PDB entry 6UTV | X-ray diffraction, 3.45 A resolution | chains DDD and 222 of the 9 polymer chains in the assembly

# Chain DDD
Molecule: DNA-directed RNA polymerase subunit beta'
From: Escherichia coli K-12
Notes: EC 2.7.7.6
UniProtKB: P0A8T7 (RPOC_ECOLI); residue numbers follow UniProt; this construct covers 1-1407
Amino-acid sequence (1407 residues; each row starts with the number of its first residue):
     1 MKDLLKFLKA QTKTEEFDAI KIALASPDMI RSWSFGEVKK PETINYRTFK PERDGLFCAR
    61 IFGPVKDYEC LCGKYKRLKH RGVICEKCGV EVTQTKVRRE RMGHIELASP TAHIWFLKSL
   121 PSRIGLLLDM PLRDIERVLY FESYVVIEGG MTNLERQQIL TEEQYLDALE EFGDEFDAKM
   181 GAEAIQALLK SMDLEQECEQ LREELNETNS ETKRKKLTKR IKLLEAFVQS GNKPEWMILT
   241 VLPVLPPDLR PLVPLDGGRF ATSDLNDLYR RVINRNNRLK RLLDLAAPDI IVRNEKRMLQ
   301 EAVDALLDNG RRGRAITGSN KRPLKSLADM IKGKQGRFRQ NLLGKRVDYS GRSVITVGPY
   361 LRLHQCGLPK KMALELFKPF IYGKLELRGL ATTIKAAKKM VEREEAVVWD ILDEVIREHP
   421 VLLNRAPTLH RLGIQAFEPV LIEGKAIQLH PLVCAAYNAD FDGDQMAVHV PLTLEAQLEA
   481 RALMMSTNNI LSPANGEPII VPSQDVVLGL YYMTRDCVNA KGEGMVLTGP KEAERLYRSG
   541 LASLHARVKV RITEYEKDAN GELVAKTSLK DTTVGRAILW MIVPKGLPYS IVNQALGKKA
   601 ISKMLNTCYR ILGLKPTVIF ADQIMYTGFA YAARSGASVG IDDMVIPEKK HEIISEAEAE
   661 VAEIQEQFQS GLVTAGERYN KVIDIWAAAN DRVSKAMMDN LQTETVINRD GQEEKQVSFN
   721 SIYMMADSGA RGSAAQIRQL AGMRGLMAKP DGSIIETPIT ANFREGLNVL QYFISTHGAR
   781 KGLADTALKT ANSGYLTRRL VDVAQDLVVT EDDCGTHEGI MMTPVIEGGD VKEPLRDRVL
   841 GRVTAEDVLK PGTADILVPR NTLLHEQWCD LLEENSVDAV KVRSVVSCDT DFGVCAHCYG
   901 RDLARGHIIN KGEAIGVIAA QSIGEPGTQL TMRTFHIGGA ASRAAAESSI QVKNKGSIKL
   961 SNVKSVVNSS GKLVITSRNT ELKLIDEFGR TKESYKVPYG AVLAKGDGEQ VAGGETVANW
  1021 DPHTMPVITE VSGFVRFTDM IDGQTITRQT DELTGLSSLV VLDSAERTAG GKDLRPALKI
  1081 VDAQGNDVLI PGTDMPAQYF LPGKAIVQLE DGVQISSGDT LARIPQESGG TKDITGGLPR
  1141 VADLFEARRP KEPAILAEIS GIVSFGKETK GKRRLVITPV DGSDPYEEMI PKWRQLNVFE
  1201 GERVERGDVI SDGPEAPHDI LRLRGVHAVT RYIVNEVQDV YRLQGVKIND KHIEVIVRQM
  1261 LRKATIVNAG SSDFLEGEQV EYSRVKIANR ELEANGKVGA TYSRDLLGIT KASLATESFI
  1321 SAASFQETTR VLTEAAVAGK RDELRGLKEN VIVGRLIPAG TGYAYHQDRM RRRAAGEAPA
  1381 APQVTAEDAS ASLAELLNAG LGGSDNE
Unresolved in the structure: 1-14, 1377-1407
Metal / ion sites: Zn2+ site 1: Cys70, Cys72, Cys85, Cys88; Mg2+ site 1 near Asp460 (its only coordinating residue here); Mg2+ site 2: Asp460, Asp462, Asp464 (shared with 2 residues of chain 333); Zn2+ site 2: Cys814, Cys888, Cys895, Cys898
Residues lining bound ligands: diphosphate (DPO): Asn458, Asp460, Arg731, Arg933, Ile937
Swiss-Prot annotation at these positions:
  - binding site (Zn(2+)): Cys70, Cys72, Cys85, Cys88, Cys814, Cys888, Cys895, Cys898
  - binding site (Mg(2+)): Asp460, Asp462, Asp464
  - modified residue: Lys983 (N6-acetyllysine)
  - mutagenesis: Gln504 (Q504P: Resistant to antibiotics salinamide A and B), Asn690 (N690D: Resistant to antibiotics salinamide A and B), Met697 (M697V: Resistant to antibiotics salinamide A and B), Ala735 (A735T: Resistant to antibiotics salinamide A and B), Arg738 (R738C/H/P/S: Resistant to antibiotics salinamide A and B), Ala748 (A748E: Resistant to antibiotics salinamide A and B), Pro758 (P758S/T: Resistant to antibiotics salinamide A and B), Phe763 (F763C: Resistant to antibiotics salinamide A and B), Ser775 (S775A: Resistant to antibiotics salinamide A and B), Ala779 (A779T/V: Resistant to antibiotics salinamide A and B), Arg780 (R780C: Resistant to antibiotics salinamide A and B), Gly782 (G782A/C: Resistant to antibiotics salinamide A and B), 1 further mutagenesis entry in UniProt

# Chain 222
Molecule: Synthetic DNA 50-MER (Promoter template strand)
Sequence (50 nucleotides; each row starts with the number of its first residue):
     3 TCCGCGTCAG ACTCGTAGGA TTATAGCATA CGTGAGGTGG GATGTCAAGG
Unresolved in the structure: 20-21, 40-52

# How chain DDD and chain 222 interact
Residue-residue contacts (27; chain DDD residue first):
  Arg259(DDD) - DA22(222)  salt bridge to the phosphate
  Arg311(DDD) - DG8(222)  salt bridge to the phosphate
  Ser319(DDD) - DA22(222)  base contact
  Ser319(DDD) - DT23(222)  base contact
  Asn320(DDD) - DA22(222)  base contact
  Lys334(DDD) - DA11(222)  salt bridge to the phosphate
  Lys334(DDD) - DG12(222)  salt bridge to the phosphate
  Arg339(DDD) - DC10(222)  salt bridge to the phosphate
  Arg346(DDD) - DC14(222)  salt bridge to the phosphate
  Arg352(DDD) - DC14(222)  sugar contact
  Ala426(DDD) - DG12(222)  base contact
  Ala426(DDD) - DA13(222)  sugar contact
  Thr790(DDD) - DA11(222)  base contact
  Ala791(DDD) - DC10(222)  phosphate contact
  Ala791(DDD) - DA11(222)  phosphate contact
  Gly794(DDD) - DA11(222)  sugar contact
  Tyr795(DDD) - DT9(222)  phosphate contact
  Tyr795(DDD) - DC10(222)  sugar contact
  Tyr795(DDD) - DA11(222)  sugar contact
  Arg798(DDD) - DC10(222)  salt bridge to the phosphate
  Gln1326(DDD) - DT9(222)  hydrogen bond to the phosphate
  Gln1326(DDD) - DC10(222)  phosphate contact
  Glu1327(DDD) - DG8(222)  sugar contact
  Glu1327(DDD) - DT9(222)  hydrogen bond to the phosphate
  Thr1329(DDD) - DG8(222)  phosphate contact
  Arg1330(DDD) - DC7(222)  hydrogen bond to the phosphate
  Arg1330(DDD) - DG8(222)  salt bridge to the phosphate
Also at the interface, not in a pair above, chain DDD (23 interface residues in all): Arg53, Lys87, Pro427, Ala787, Thr1328
Also at the interface, not in a pair above, chain 222 (13 interface residues in all): DA19, DT35, DG36

# Overview
The interface between chain DDD and chain 222 involves 23 residues on one side and 13 on the other; the
contacts include 3 hydrogen bonds and 8 salt bridges. Polar pairs include Gln1326(DDD)-DT9(222),
Glu1327(DDD)-DT9(222) and Arg1330(DDD)-DC7(222). Bound to chain DDD: diphosphate.
Chain DDD is DNA-directed RNA polymerase subunit beta' (Escherichia coli K-12) and chain 222 is Synthetic DNA
50-MER (Promoter template strand); the structure, E. coli sigma-S transcription initiation complex with a 6-nt
RNA ("Fresh" crystal soaked with CTP, UTP ..., was determined by X-ray diffraction together with 6UTW, 6UTX,
6UTY, 6UTZ, 6UU0, 6UU1 and 11 further entries from the same study.
